PDB entry 5V9X | X-ray diffraction, 2.80 A resolution | chains A and B

== Chain A ==
Name: ATP-dependent DNA helicase
Source organism: Mycobacterium smegmatis
Notes: EC 3.6.4.13
UniProt: A0A0D6HFY2 (A0A0D6HFY2_MYCSM); residues 1-856 here = UniProt positions 1-856
Sequence (877 residues; each row starts with the number of its first residue; numbers below 1 keep their minus sign (Met-20 is residue -20)):
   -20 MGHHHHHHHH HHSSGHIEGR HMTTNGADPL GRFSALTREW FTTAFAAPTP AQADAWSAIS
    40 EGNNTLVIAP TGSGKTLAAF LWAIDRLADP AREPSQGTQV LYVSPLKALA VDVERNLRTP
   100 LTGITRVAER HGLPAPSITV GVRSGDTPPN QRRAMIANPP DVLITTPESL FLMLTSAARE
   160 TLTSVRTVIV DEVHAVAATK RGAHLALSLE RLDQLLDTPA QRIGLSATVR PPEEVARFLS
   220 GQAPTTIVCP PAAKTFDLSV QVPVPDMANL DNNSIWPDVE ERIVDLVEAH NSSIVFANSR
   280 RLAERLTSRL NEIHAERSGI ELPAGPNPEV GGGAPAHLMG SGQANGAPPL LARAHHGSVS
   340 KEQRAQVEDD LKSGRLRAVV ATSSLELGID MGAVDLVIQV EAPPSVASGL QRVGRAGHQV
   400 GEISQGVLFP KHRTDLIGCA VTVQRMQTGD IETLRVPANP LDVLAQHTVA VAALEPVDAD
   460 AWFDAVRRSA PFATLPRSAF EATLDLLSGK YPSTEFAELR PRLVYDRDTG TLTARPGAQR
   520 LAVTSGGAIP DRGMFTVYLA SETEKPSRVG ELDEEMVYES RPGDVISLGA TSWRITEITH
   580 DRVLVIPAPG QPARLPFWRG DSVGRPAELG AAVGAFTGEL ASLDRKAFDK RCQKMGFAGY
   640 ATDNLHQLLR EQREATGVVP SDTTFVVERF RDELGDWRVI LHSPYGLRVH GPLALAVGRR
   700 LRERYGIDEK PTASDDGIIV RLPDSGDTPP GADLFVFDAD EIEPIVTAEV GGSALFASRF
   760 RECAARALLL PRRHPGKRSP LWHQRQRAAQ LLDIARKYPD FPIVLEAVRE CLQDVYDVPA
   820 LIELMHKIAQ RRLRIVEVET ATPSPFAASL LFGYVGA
Not modelled in the structure: -20 to 5, 70-74, 301-326, 490-495, 544-549, 560-587, 725-728, 853-856
Differences from the reference sequence: initiating methionine (-20); expression tag (-19 to 0)
Ligand contacts: AMP-PNP (ANP; phosphoaminophosphonic acid-adenylate ester): Phe20, Phe24, Ala26, Pro27, Thr28, Gln31, Pro49, Thr50, Ser52, Gly53, Lys54, Thr55, Leu56, Glu171, Ala206, Gly367, Asp369, Arg394, His397, Gln398, Val399
What the authors report for this chain:
  - contacts within the chain: His173-Ser205, Thr207-Gln390, Arg280-Glu550 (salt bridge), Asp369-His397
  - binding site for ssDNA (chain B): Lys86, Arg122, Gly124, Arg131, Thr145, Ser148, Leu151, Ser253, Trp255, Arg279, Lys410, Gln518, Arg519, Gly525, Ile528, Trp597, Asp600, Arg777
  - binding site for AMP-PNP: Phe24 to Gln31, Lys54, Asp369, Arg394, His397
  - specificity-determining residues: Gln31 (proposed by the authors, not directly observed)
  - Mg2+ coordination through a water molecule: Thr55, Asp170, Glu171
  - catalytic residues: Gln390 (proposed by the authors, not directly observed)
  - mutagenesis - R279A, I528A: unchanged catalytic activity (ssDNA-dependent ATPase activity)
  - mutagenesis - R131A, L151A, Q518A: unchanged catalytic activity (helicase activity)
  - mutagenesis - R122A, S148A, R777A: decreased catalytic activity on unwinding
  - mutagenesis - T145A, R279A, I528A: decreased catalytic activity on duplex unwinding
  - mutagenesis - F24A, T145A, S205A, T207A, R279A, D369A, I528A: unchanged binding to ssDNA
  - mutagenesis - F24A, S205A, T207A, D369A: decreased catalytic activity on ATPase
  - mutagenesis - F24A: decreased catalytic activity (helicase activity)
  - mutagenesis - S205A, T207A, D369A: decreased catalytic activity on helicases
  - mutagenesis - F24A (5-fold), D369A (Km of 0.76 mM ATP): decreased binding to ATP
  - mutagenesis - S253A, W255A, K410A, E550A, W597A: unchanged catalytic activity on ATP
  - mutagenesis - D600A: decreased catalytic activity (ATP hydrolysis)
  - mutagenesis - D600A: decreased catalytic activity on RNA:DNA unwinding
  - mutagenesis - W597A: abolished catalytic activity on helicase
  - mutagenesis - R122A, S148A, L151A, Q518A: unchanged catalytic activity on translocases
  - mutagenesis - R131A, T145A, I528A, R777A: decreased catalytic activity on SA displacement
  - mutagenesis - R279A: decreased catalytic activity on translocase
  - mutagenesis - F24A, S205A, T207A, D369A, D600A: decreased catalytic activity (translocase activity)
  - mutagenesis - R280A: decreased expression
  - mutagenesis - S253A, W255A, K410A, E550A: unchanged catalytic activity on RNA:DNA helicase
  - mutagenesis - W597A: abolished catalytic activity on translocase

== Chain B ==
Molecule: ssDNA
Sequence (16 nucleotides; numbered 1 to 16; the number before each row is that of its first residue):
     1 GACCTGCTGC GGATTG
Not modelled in the structure: 16

== Interface between chain A and chain B ==
Pairs across the interface - 76 pairs, chain A then chain B:
  Pro84(A) with DT8(B), phosphate contact; DG9(B), sugar contact
  Leu85(A) with DT8(B), phosphate contact; DG9(B), phosphate contact
  Lys86(A) with DG9(B), hydrogen bond to the phosphate; DC10(B), phosphate contact
  Arg122(A) with DG12(B), salt bridge to the phosphate
  Ser123(A) with DC10(B), phosphate contact
  Gly124(A) with DC10(B), hydrogen bond to the phosphate; DG11(B), phosphate contact
  Arg131(A) with DG11(B), salt bridge to the phosphate; DG12(B), salt bridge to the phosphate
  Thr145(A) with DG9(B), phosphate contact; DC10(B), hydrogen bond to the phosphate
  Glu147(A) with DG9(B), sugar contact; DC10(B), sugar contact
  Ser148(A) with DC10(B), hydrogen bond to the phosphate
  Leu151(A) with DG11(B), phosphate contact; DG12(B), phosphate contact
  Ser155(A) with DG12(B), phosphate contact; DA13(B), phosphate contact
  Ala156(A) with DA13(B), hydrogen bond to the phosphate
  Arg180(A) with DT8(B), base contact; DG9(B), sugar contact
  Asn251(A) with DA2(B), phosphate contact
  Asn252(A) with DA2(B), sugar contact
  Ser253(A) with DC3(B), hydrogen bond to the phosphate
  Ile254(A) with DC3(B), hydrogen bond to the phosphate
  Trp255(A) with DC3(B), sugar contact; DC4(B), hydrogen bond to the phosphate
  Asn277(A) with DG6(B), sugar contact
  Ser278(A) with DG6(B), phosphate contact; DC7(B), phosphate contact
  Arg279(A) with DC7(B), hydrogen bond to the phosphate; DT8(B), salt bridge to the phosphate
  Arg280(A) with DT5(B), salt bridge to the phosphate; DG6(B), salt bridge to the phosphate
  Arg284(A) with DC4(B), salt bridge to the phosphate
  His335(A) with DT8(B), phosphate contact
  Gly336(A) with DT8(B), hydrogen bond to the phosphate
  Thr361(A) with DC7(B), hydrogen bond to the phosphate; DT8(B), hydrogen bond to the phosphate
  Ser362(A) with DC7(B), sugar contact; DT8(B), sugar contact
  Ser363(A) with DT8(B), phosphate contact
  Pro383(A) with DG6(B), base contact
  Lys410(A) with DC3(B), hydrogen bond to the phosphate; DC4(B), salt bridge to the phosphate
  His411(A) with DC3(B), stacking on the base
  Gln518(A) with DG12(B), hydrogen bond to the phosphate; DA13(B), hydrogen bond to the phosphate
  Arg519(A) with DG11(B), hydrogen bond to the base; DG12(B), base contact
  Val522(A) with DG11(B), sugar contact
  Thr523(A) with DG11(B), base contact
  Gly525(A) with DG9(B), hydrogen bond to the base
  Ile528(A) with DT8(B), base contact; DG9(B), base contact
  Arg531(A) with DC7(B), base contact
  Met533(A) with DG6(B), phosphate contact
  Glu550(A) with DT5(B), phosphate contact
  Trp597(A) with DT5(B), stacking on the base
  Arg598(A) with DG6(B), phosphate contact
  Gly599(A) with DG6(B), phosphate contact
  Asp600(A) with DG6(B), hydrogen bond to the base; DC7(B), hydrogen bond to the base
  Ser601(A) with DC7(B), hydrogen bond to the base
  Gly775(A) with DG11(B), base contact
  Arg777(A) with DC10(B), hydrogen bond to the base
  Ala847(A) with DA2(B), base contact
  Ser848(A) with DC3(B), base contact
  Phe851(A) with DT5(B), base contact
  Gly852(A) with DA2(B), sugar contact; DC3(B), base contact; DC4(B), base contact; DT5(B), base contact
Interface residues without a listed pair, chain A (57 interface residues in all): Ala87, Leu249, Leu281, Arg343, Pro529

== Overview ==
Chain A and chain B form an interface of 57 and 12 residues respectively; the contacts include 21 hydrogen
bonds, 8 salt bridges and 2 aromatic stacking contacts. Polar contacts include Arg519(A)-DG11(B),
Gly525(A)-DG9(B) and Asp600(A)-DG6(B). From the paper: the catalytic residue Gln390(A); F24A, S205A and T207A
of chain A, among others, reduce catalytic activity (translocase activity); 20 substitutions were tested in
all.
Here chain A is ATP-dependent DNA helicase (Mycobacterium smegmatis) and chain B is ssDNA. Entry 5V9X
(Structure of Mycobacterium smegmatis helicase Lhr bound to ssDNA and AMP-PNP) was determined by X-ray
diffraction.
